PDB entry 9OJZ | electron microscopy, 3.39 A resolution | chains H and I of the 12 polymer chains in the assembly

Chain H:
Protein: Syntaxin-1A
From: Rattus norvegicus
UniProtKB: P32851 (STX1A_RAT); residue numbers follow UniProt; this construct covers 1-267
Sequence (267 residues; each row starts with the number of its first residue):
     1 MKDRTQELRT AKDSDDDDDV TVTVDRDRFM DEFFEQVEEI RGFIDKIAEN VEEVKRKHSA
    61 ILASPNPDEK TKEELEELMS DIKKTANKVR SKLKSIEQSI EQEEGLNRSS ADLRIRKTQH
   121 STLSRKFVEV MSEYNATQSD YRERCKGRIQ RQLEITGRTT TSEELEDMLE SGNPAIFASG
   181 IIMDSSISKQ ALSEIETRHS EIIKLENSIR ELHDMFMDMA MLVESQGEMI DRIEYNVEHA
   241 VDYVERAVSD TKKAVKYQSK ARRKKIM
Unresolved in the structure: 1-171, 260-267
UniProt features mapped onto this chain:
  - site: Lys253, Ala254 (Microbial infection: Cleavage)
  - modified residue (Phosphoserine): Ser14, Ser64, Ser95, Ser188
  - cross-link (Glycyl lysine isopeptide (Lys-Gly)): Lys252 (interchain with G-Cter in SUMO), Lys253 (interchain with G-Cter in SUMO), Lys256 (interchain with G-Cter in SUMO)

Chain I:
Protein: Synaptosomal-associated protein 25
From: Rattus norvegicus
UniProtKB: P60881 (SNP25_RAT); residues 1-206 here = UniProt positions 1-206
Sequence (222 residues; numbered -15 to 206; the number before each row is that of its first residue; numbers below 1 keep their minus sign (Met-15 is residue -15)):
   -15 MGSSHHHHHH SQDPNSMAED ADMRNELEEM QRRADQLADE SLESTRRMLQ LVEESKDAGI
    45 RTLVMLDEQG EQLERIEEGM DQINKDMKEA EKNLTDLGKF AGLAVAPANK LKSSDAYKKA
   105 WGNNQDGVVA SQPARVVDER EQMAISGGFI RRVTNDAREN EMDENLEQVS GIIGNLRHMA
   165 LDMGNEIDTQ NRQIDRIMEK ADSNKTRIDE ANQRATKMLG SG
Unresolved in the structure: -15 to 0, 83-129, 205-206
Sequence notes: expression tag (-15 to 0); conflict Ala85 (Cys in P60881), Ala88 (Cys in P60881), Ala90 (Cys in P60881), Ala92 (Cys in P60881)
UniProt features mapped onto this chain:
  - region: Gly111 to Val120 (Interaction with ZDHHC13 and ZDHHC17)
  - site ((Microbial infection) Cleavage): Arg180, Ile181, Gln197, Arg198
  - modified residue: Thr138 (Phosphothreonine), Ser154 (Phosphoserine), Ser187 (Phosphoserine)
  - mutagenesis: Val113 (V113A: Inhibits interaction with ZDHHC13 and ZDHHC17), Gln116 (Q116A: Inhibits interaction with ZDHHC13 and ZDHHC17), Pro117 (P117A: Inhibits interaction with ZDHHC13 and ZDHHC17)

Chain H / chain I interface:
Pairs across the interface (50; chain H residue first):
  Ser185(H) - Leu11(I)
  Ser186(H) - Thr138(I)
  Ile187(H) - Leu11(I)
  Ile187(H) - Met14(I)
  Ile187(H) - Gln15(I)
  Ile187(H) - Ala18(I)  hydrophobic
  Ser188(H) - Met14(I)
  Lys189(H) - Glu10(I)
  Lys189(H) - Leu11(I)
  Lys189(H) - Met14(I)  hydrogen bond
  Ile195(H) - Val137(I)  hydrophobic
  Glu196(H) - Arg17(I)  salt bridge
  Glu196(H) - Leu21(I)
  Arg198(H) - Ile134(I)
  Arg198(H) - Arg135(I)  hydrogen bond (side chain-backbone)
  Arg198(H) - Arg136(I)
  Arg198(H) - Val137(I)
  His199(H) - Leu21(I)
  Ile202(H) - Ser25(I)
  Ile202(H) - Ser28(I)
  Ile203(H) - Ser28(I)
  Glu206(H) - Ser28(I)
  Glu206(H) - Arg31(I)  salt bridge
  Glu206(H) - Met32(I)
  Ile209(H) - Val36(I)  hydrophobic
  Arg210(H) - Arg31(I)
  His213(H) - Leu35(I)
  His213(H) - Glu38(I)  salt bridge
  His213(H) - Ser39(I)
  Phe216(H) - Gly43(I)
  Met219(H) - Thr46(I)  hydrogen bond
  Val223(H) - Thr46(I)
  Val223(H) - Met49(I)  hydrophobic
  Val223(H) - Gln53(I)  hydrogen bond (backbone-side chain)
  Glu224(H) - Met49(I)
  Gln226(H) - Gln53(I)
  Gly227(H) - Gln53(I)
  Ile230(H) - Gln53(I)
  Ile230(H) - Gln56(I)
  Asp231(H) - Gln56(I)  hydrogen bond
  Ile233(H) - Ile60(I)  hydrophobic
  Glu234(H) - Gln56(I)
  Glu234(H) - Arg59(I)  salt bridge
  Val237(H) - Ile60(I)  hydrophobic
  Val237(H) - Ile67(I)  hydrophobic
  Val241(H) - Ile67(I)  hydrophobic
  Val244(H) - Asp70(I)
  Val248(H) - Ala74(I)  hydrophobic
  Val255(H) - Asn77(I)
  Val255(H) - Leu81(I)  hydrophobic
Interface residues without a listed pair, chain H (36 interface residues in all): Ala191, Leu192, Glu194, Leu212, Met217, Thr251
Interface residues without a listed pair, chain I (40 interface residues in all): Glu24, Ala42, Leu50, Gln66, Glu73, Val153, Leu160, Met167

In short:
36 residues of chain H face 40 of chain I across their interface; the contacts include 5 hydrogen bonds and 4
salt bridges. Among the polar pairs are Glu196(H)-Arg17(I), Glu206(H)-Arg31(I) and His213(H)-Glu38(I). Curated
annotation (UniProt) lists 3 mutagenesis sites on chain I.
Chain H is Syntaxin-1A and chain I is Synaptosomal-associated protein 25, both from Rattus norvegicus; the
structure, 21bin20S complex (NSF-alphaSNAP-2:1 syntaxin-1a:SNAP-25), non-hydrolyzing, class 5, was determined
by electron microscopy (same publication as 9OJR, 9OJU, 9OK3, 9OK5, 9OKC, 9OLJ and 17 further entries).
